PDB entry 3VFS | X-ray diffraction, 1.85 A resolution | chains A and C of the 3 polymer chains in the assembly

Chain A:
Name: MHC class I antigen
Source organism: Homo sapiens
UniProt: C5MK56 (C5MK56_HUMAN); residues 1-276 here correspond to UniProt positions 25-300 (UniProt number = residue number + 24)
Sequence (276 residues; row label = number of the first residue in the row):
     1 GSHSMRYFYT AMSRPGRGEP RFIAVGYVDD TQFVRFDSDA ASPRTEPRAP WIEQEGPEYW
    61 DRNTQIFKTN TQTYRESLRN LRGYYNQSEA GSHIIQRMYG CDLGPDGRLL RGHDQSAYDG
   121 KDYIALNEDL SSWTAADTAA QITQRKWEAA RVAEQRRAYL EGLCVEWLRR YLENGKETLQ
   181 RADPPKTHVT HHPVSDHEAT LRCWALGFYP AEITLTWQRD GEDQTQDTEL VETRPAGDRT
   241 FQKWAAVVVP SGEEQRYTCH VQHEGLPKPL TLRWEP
Disulfides: Cys-101/Cys-164, Cys-203/Cys-259
Reported in the primary citation:
  - mutagenesis - L163A: unchanged binding to SB27 TCR

Chain C:
Name: LPEP peptide from EBV, P5A, LPEPAPQGQLTAY
Sequence (13 residues; each row starts with the number of its first residue):
     1 LPEPAPQGQL TAY

Chain A / chain C interface:
Pairs across the interface (52):
  Met-5(A) with Leu-1(C)
  Tyr-7(A) with Leu-1(C), hydrogen bond (side chain-backbone); Pro-2(C)
  Tyr-9(A) with Pro-2(C)
  Tyr-59(A) with Leu-1(C), hydrophobic
  Arg-62(A) with Leu-1(C)
  Asn-63(A) with Leu-1(C); Pro-2(C)
  Gln-65(A) with Ala-5(C), hydrogen bond (side chain-backbone)
  Ile-66(A) with Pro-2(C), hydrophobic; Glu-3(C); Pro-4(C), hydrophobic; Ala-5(C)
  Phe-67(A) with Pro-2(C), hydrophobic
  Thr-69(A) with Ala-5(C); Gln-7(C), hydrogen bond; Leu-10(C)
  Asn-70(A) with Ala-5(C); Leu-10(C)
  Thr-73(A) with Leu-10(C); Ala-12(C)
  Tyr-74(A) with Tyr-13(C), hydrogen bond
  Glu-76(A) with Ala-12(C)
  Ser-77(A) with Ala-12(C); Tyr-13(C), hydrogen bond (side chain-backbone)
  Asn-80(A) with Tyr-13(C), hydrogen bond (side chain-backbone)
  Leu-81(A) with Tyr-13(C), hydrophobic
  Tyr-84(A) with Tyr-13(C), hydrogen bond (side chain-backbone)
  Ile-95(A) with Tyr-13(C)
  Arg-97(A) with Glu-3(C), salt bridge; Tyr-13(C)
  Tyr-99(A) with Pro-2(C); Glu-3(C), hydrogen bond (side chain-backbone)
  Ser-116(A) with Tyr-13(C), hydrogen bond
  Tyr-123(A) with Tyr-13(C), hydrophobic
  Thr-143(A) with Tyr-13(C), hydrogen bond (side chain-backbone)
  Lys-146(A) with Thr-11(C); Ala-12(C); Tyr-13(C), hydrogen bond (side chain-backbone)
  Trp-147(A) with Thr-11(C); Ala-12(C), hydrogen bond (side chain-backbone); Tyr-13(C), hydrophobic
  Ala-150(A) with Thr-11(C)
  Val-152(A) with Thr-11(C)
  Arg-156(A) with Glu-3(C), salt bridge
  Tyr-159(A) with Leu-1(C), hydrogen bond (side chain-backbone); Pro-2(C); Glu-3(C); Pro-4(C)
  Leu-163(A) with Pro-4(C), hydrophobic
  Trp-167(A) with Leu-1(C)
  Tyr-171(A) with Leu-1(C), hydrogen bond (side chain-backbone)
Other interface residues (no listed pair), chain A (35 interface residues in all): Gln-96, Gln-155
Other interface residues (no listed pair), chain C (11 interface residues in all): Pro-6

Summary:
35 residues of chain A face 11 of chain C across their interface; the contacts include 14 hydrogen bonds and 2
salt bridges. Among the polar pairs are Arg-97(A)/Glu-3(C), Arg-156(A)/Glu-3(C) and Tyr-7(A)/Leu-1(C). The
paper reports that L163A of chain A leaves binding to SB27 TCR unchanged.
Chain A is MHC class I antigen (Homo sapiens) and chain C is LPEP peptide from EBV, P5A, LPEPAPQGQLTAY; the
structure, crystal structure of HLA B*3508LPEP-P5Ala , peptide mutant P5-ala, was determined by X-ray
diffraction, deposited together with 3VFM, 3VFN, 3VFO, 3VFP, 3VFR, 3VFT and 3 further entries.
